PDB entry 6KH1 | X-ray diffraction, 2.40 A resolution | chain A

== Chain A ==
Molecule: Ferritin
Source organism: Penaeus japonicus
Notes: EC 1.16.3.1
UniProt: T2B7E1 (T2B7E1_PENJP); the construct has insertions or renumbered stretches relative to UniProt, so the offset changes along the chain: 2-56 = UniProt 2-56; 58-99 = UniProt 57-98; 101-159 = UniProt 99-157; 161-173 = UniProt 158-170
Amino-acid sequence (170 residues; each row starts with the number of its first residue; note: 2 numbers in that range are skipped by the numbering (no residue carries them; nothing is unmodelled there)):
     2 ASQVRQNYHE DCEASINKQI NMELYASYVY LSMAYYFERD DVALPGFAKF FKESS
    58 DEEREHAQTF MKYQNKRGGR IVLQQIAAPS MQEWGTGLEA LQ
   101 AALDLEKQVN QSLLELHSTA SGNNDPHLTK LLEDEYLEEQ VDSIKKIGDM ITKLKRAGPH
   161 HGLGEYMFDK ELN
Differences from the reference sequence: insertion (160); engineered mutation His161 (Thr158 in T2B7E1)
Ion coordination: Fe ion: Glu24, Glu60, His63

== In short ==
The Fe ion site is built by Glu24, Glu60 and His63.
Chain A is Ferritin (Penaeus japonicus); the structure, Design and crystal structure of protein MOFs with
ferritin nanocages as linkers and nickel clusters as ..., was determined by X-ray diffraction (same
publication as 6KH0, 6KH3, 6KH4 and 6KH5).
